Entry 1XD6 (X-ray diffraction, 2.00 A resolution); this record covers chain A.

# Chain A
Protein: gastrodianin-4
From: Gastrodia elata
Reference sequence: Q1M0Y9 (Q1M0Y9_9ASPA); residues 1-112 here correspond to UniProt positions 29-140 (UniProt number = residue number + 28)
Chain sequence (112 residues; each row starts with the number of its first residue):
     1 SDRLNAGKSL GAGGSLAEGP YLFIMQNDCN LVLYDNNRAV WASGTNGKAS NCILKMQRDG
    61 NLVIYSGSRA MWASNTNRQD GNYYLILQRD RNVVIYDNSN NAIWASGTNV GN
Not modelled in the structure: 111-112
Disulfide bonds: Cys-29/Cys-52
From the paper describing this entry:
  - conformationally variable residues (order/disorder transition): Asn-77 to Asn-82

# In short
The paper reports conformational variability at Asn-77.
Chain A is gastrodianin-4 (Gastrodia elata); the structure, Crystal structures of novel monomeric monocot
mannose-binding lectins from Gastrodia elata, was determined by X-ray diffraction, deposited together with
1XD5.
